7YO4 - chains B and D of the 8 polymer chains in the assembly; structure by electron microscopy, 3.90 A resolution.

Chain B (and D):
Name: Leucine-rich repeat-containing protein 26
Source organism: Homo sapiens
Notes: chain D of this document is another copy of the same molecule, construct and numbering; everything in this record applies to it too
UniProtKB: Q2I0M4 (LRC26_HUMAN); residue numbers follow UniProt; this construct covers 1-334
Chain sequence (334 residues; each row starts with the number of its first residue):
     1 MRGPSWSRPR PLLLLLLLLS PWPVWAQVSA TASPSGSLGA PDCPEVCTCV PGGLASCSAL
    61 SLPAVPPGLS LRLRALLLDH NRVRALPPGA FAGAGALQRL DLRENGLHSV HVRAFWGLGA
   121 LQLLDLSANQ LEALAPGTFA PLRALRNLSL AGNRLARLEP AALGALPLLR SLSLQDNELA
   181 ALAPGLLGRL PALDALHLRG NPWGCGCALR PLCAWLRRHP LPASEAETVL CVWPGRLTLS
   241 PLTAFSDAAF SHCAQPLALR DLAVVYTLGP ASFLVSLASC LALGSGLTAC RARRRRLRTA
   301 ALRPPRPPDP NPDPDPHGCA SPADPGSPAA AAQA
Not modelled in the structure: 1-42, 285-334
Disulfide bonds: C47-C57, C205-C231
Swiss-Prot annotation at these positions:
  - glycosylation: N147 (N-linked (GlcNAc...) asparagine)

Interface between chain B and chain D:
Contacting residue pairs - 8 pairs, chain B then chain D:
  E45(B) - E104(D)
  P67(B) - E104(D)
  P88(B) - P202(D)  hydrophobic
  G93(B) - R199(D)
  R113(B) - V232(D)
  W116(B) - R236(D)
  W116(B) - T238(D)
  W116(B) - L239(D)  hydrophobic
Interface residues without a listed pair, chain B (10 interface residues in all): A64, L69, L71, A92
Interface residues without a listed pair, chain D (12 interface residues in all): R154, Q175, E225, L230, L237

Summary:
10 residues of chain B face 12 of chain D across their interface.
Both chains are Leucine-rich repeat-containing protein 26 (Homo sapiens). Entry 7YO4 (Cryo-EM structure of
RCK1-RCK2 mutated human Slo1-LRRC26 complex) was determined by electron microscopy.
